Entry 4MTS (X-ray diffraction, 1.80 A resolution); this record covers chains A and B.

Chain A (and B):
Protein: Lactoylglutathione lyase
Organism: Pseudomonas aeruginosa
Notes: EC 4.4.1.5; chain B of this document is another copy of the same molecule, construct and numbering; everything in this record applies to it too
UniProt: Q9I5L8 (Q9I5L8_PSEAE); residues 1-131 here = UniProt positions 1-131
Amino-acid sequence (131 residues; row label = number of the first residue in the row):
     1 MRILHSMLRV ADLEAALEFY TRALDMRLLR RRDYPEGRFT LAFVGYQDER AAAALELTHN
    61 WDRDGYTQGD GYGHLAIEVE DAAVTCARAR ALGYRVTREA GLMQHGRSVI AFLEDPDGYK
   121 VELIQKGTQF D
Unresolved in the structure: 130-131 (chain B: 128-131)
Ion coordination: Zn2+: H5 (shared with H74(B), E122(B) of chain B); Ni2+: H74, E122 (together with glycerol) (shared with H5(B), E56(B) of chain B)

Chain A / chain B interface:
Contacting residue pairs (99; chain A residue first):
  M1(A) with L24(B); Y46(B); Q47(B), hydrogen bond (backbone-side chain); E78(B); V79(B), hydrophobic
  R2(A) with Y46(B); Q47(B); I77(B); E78(B), salt bridge
  I3(A) with A53(B); A54(B); L55(B); L75(B), hydrophobic; A76(B)
  L4(A) with A76(B), hydrogen bond (backbone-backbone); I77(B); E78(B); I124(B), hydrophobic
  H5(A) with H74(B), hydrogen bond; L75(B); A76(B), hydrogen bond (backbone-backbone); E122(B), salt bridge
  S6(A) with S6(B); Y72(B); H74(B)
  M7(A) with Y72(B); G73(B), hydrogen bond (backbone-backbone); H74(B), hydrogen bond (backbone-backbone)
  L8(A) with G71(B); Y72(B), hydrophobic
  R9(A) with D70(B), hydrogen bond (side chain-backbone); G71(B), hydrogen bond (backbone-backbone); Y72(B), hydrogen bond (side chain-backbone); G73(B)
  L24(A) with M1(B)
  Y34(A) with M103(B); Q104(B)
  E36(A) with M103(B)
  G37(A) with M103(B), hydrogen bond (backbone-side chain)
  F39(A) with Q104(B)
  L41(A) with Q104(B)
  Y46(A) with M1(B); R2(B); I3(B)
  A53(A) with I3(B); A53(B), hydrophobic
  A54(A) with I3(B), hydrophobic
  E56(A) with H74(B), salt bridge
  R63(A) with D70(B), salt bridge
  Y66(A) with D70(B); G71(B)
  T67(A) with G69(B); D70(B), hydrogen bond (backbone-side chain); G71(B), hydrogen bond (backbone-backbone)
  Q68(A) with G71(B)
  G69(A) with T67(B); G69(B)
  D70(A) with R9(B), hydrogen bond (backbone-side chain); R63(B), salt bridge; Y66(B); T67(B), hydrogen bond (side chain-backbone)
  G71(A) with L8(B); R9(B), hydrogen bond (backbone-backbone); Y66(B); T67(B); Q68(B); Y119(B), hydrogen bond (backbone-side chain)
  Y72(A) with S6(B); M7(B); L8(B), hydrophobic; R9(B), hydrogen bond (backbone-side chain); Y72(B), hydrophobic; Y119(B)
  G73(A) with M7(B), hydrogen bond (backbone-backbone); R9(B)
  H74(A) with H5(B), hydrogen bond; S6(B); M7(B), hydrogen bond (backbone-backbone); E56(B), salt bridge
  L75(A) with I3(B), hydrophobic; H5(B)
  A76(A) with I3(B); L4(B), hydrogen bond (backbone-backbone); H5(B), hydrogen bond (backbone-backbone)
  I77(A) with M1(B), hydrophobic; R2(B); L4(B)
  E78(A) with M1(B); R2(B), salt bridge; L4(B)
  V79(A) with M1(B), hydrophobic
  M103(A) with Y34(B), hydrophobic
  H105(A) with E36(B), salt bridge
  Y119(A) with G71(B), hydrogen bond (side chain-backbone); Y72(B)
  E122(A) with H5(B), salt bridge
  I124(A) with L4(B), hydrophobic; H5(B)
  Q129(A) with L4(B)
Also at the interface, not in a pair above, chain A (45 interface residues in all): D25, M26, Q47, L55, K120
Also at the interface, not in a pair above, chain B (41 interface residues in all): D25, R32, V44

Overview:
45 residues of chain A and 41 residues of chain B are in contact, with 23 hydrogen bonds and 9 salt bridges.
Polar pairs include R2(A)-E78(B), H5(A)-E122(B) and E56(A)-H74(B). The Ni2+ site is built by H74(A) and
E122(A).
Both chains are Lactoylglutathione lyase (Pseudomonas aeruginosa). Entry 4MTS (Ni- and Zn-bound GloA2 at high
resolution) was determined by X-ray diffraction together with 4MTQ, 4MTR and 4MTT from the same study.
